PDB entry 5L66 | X-ray diffraction, 2.80 A resolution | chains B and C of the 28 polymer chains in the assembly

Chain B:
Protein: Proteasome subunit alpha type-3
Source organism: Saccharomyces cerevisiae (strain ATCC 204508 / S288c)
Notes: EC 3.4.25.1
UniProtKB: P23638 (PSA3_YEAST); residues 0-257 here correspond to UniProt positions 1-258 (UniProt number = residue number + 1)
Amino-acid sequence (258 residues; each row starts with the number of its first residue; numbering starts at 0):
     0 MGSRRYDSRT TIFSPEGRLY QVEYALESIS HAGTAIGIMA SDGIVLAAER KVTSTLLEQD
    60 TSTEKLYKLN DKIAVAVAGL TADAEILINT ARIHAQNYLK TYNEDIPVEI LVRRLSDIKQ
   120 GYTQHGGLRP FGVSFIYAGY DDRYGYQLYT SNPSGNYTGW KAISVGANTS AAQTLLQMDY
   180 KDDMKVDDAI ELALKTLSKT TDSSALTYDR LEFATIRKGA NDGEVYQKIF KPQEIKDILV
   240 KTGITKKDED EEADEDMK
Disordered / not traced: 0, 245-257
Swiss-Prot annotation at these positions:
  - cross-link (Glycyl lysine isopeptide (Lys-Gly)): Lys99 (interchain with G-Cter in ubiquitin), Lys198 (interchain with G-Cter in ubiquitin), Lys230 (interchain with G-Cter in ubiquitin)

Chain C:
Protein: Proteasome subunit alpha type-4
Source organism: Saccharomyces cerevisiae (strain ATCC 204508 / S288c)
Notes: EC 3.4.25.1
UniProtKB: P40303 (PSA4_YEAST); residues -1 to 252 here correspond to UniProt positions 1-254 (UniProt number = residue number + 2)
Amino-acid sequence (254 residues; row label = number of the first residue in the row; numbers below 1 keep their minus sign (Met-1 is residue -1)):
    -1 MSGYDRALSI FSPDGHIFQV EYALEAVKRG TCAVGVKGKN CVVLGCERRS TLKLQDTRIT
    59 PSKVSKIDSH VVLSFSGLNA DSRILIEKAR VEAQSHRLTL EDPVTVEYLT RYVAGVQQRY
   119 TQSGGVRPFG VSTLIAGFDP RDDEPKLYQT EPSGIYSSWS AQTIGRNSKT VREFLEKNYD
   179 RKEPPATVEE CVKLTVRSLL EVVQTGAKNI EITVVKPDSD IVALSSEEIN QYVTQIEQEK
   239 QEQQEQDKKK KSNH
Disordered / not traced: -1 to 0, 241-252
Swiss-Prot annotation at these positions:
  - modified residue: Thr58 (Phosphothreonine)

How chain B and chain C interact:
Contacting residue pairs - 72 pairs, chain B then chain C:
  Arg3(B) - Arg4(C)  hydrogen bond (backbone-side chain)
  Asp6(B) - Tyr2(C)  hydrogen bond
  Asp6(B) - Arg4(C)  salt bridge
  Arg8(B) - Arg4(C)
  Thr10(B) - Leu6(C)
  Thr10(B) - Arg125(C)
  Ile11(B) - Gln17(C)
  Phe12(B) - Gln17(C)  hydrogen bond (backbone-side chain)
  Phe12(B) - Tyr20(C)  hydrophobic
  Phe12(B) - Ala21(C)  hydrophobic
  Phe12(B) - Ala24(C)  hydrophobic
  Phe12(B) - Leu76(C)  hydrophobic
  Phe12(B) - Arg125(C)
  Phe12(B) - Pro126(C)
  Phe12(B) - Gly128(C)
  Ser13(B) - Tyr20(C)
  Pro14(B) - Tyr20(C)  hydrophobic
  Pro14(B) - Glu23(C)
  Glu15(B) - Glu23(C)
  Glu15(B) - Arg27(C)  hydrogen bond (backbone-side chain)
  Gly16(B) - Tyr20(C)
  Gly16(B) - Glu23(C)
  Gly16(B) - Ala24(C)
  Gly16(B) - Arg27(C)  hydrogen bond (backbone-side chain)
  Arg17(B) - Arg27(C)
  Leu18(B) - Arg125(C)
  Met38(B) - Asp54(C)
  Arg112(B) - Arg81(C)
  Ser115(B) - Arg81(C)  hydrogen bond (backbone-side chain)
  Asp116(B) - Arg81(C)  salt bridge
  Gln119(B) - Ala78(C)
  Gln119(B) - Asp79(C)
  Gln119(B) - Ile82(C)
  Thr122(B) - Arg125(C)  hydrogen bond (backbone-side chain)
  Gln123(B) - Tyr118(C)
  Gln123(B) - Gly123(C)
  Gln123(B) - Val124(C)
  Gln123(B) - Arg125(C)  hydrogen bond (backbone-backbone)
  Gln123(B) - Phe127(C)
  His124(B) - Gly123(C)
  His124(B) - Val124(C)
  Gly125(B) - Tyr2(C)
  Gly125(B) - Gly123(C)
  Gly126(B) - Tyr2(C)
  Tyr143(B) - Arg56(C)  hydrogen bond (backbone-side chain)
  Tyr143(B) - Ile57(C)  hydrophobic
  Tyr145(B) - Arg56(C)  hydrogen bond (backbone-side chain)
  Gln146(B) - Ile57(C)
  Leu147(B) - Ile57(C)
  Tyr148(B) - Ile57(C)
  Ser153(B) - Ala78(C)
  Gly154(B) - Ala78(C)
  Gly154(B) - Arg81(C)  hydrogen bond (backbone-side chain)
  Asn155(B) - Asn77(C)
  Asn155(B) - Ala78(C)
  Tyr156(B) - Pro59(C)  hydrophobic
  Tyr156(B) - Arg81(C)
  Gly158(B) - Gln53(C)
  Gly158(B) - Asp54(C)  hydrogen bond (backbone-backbone)
  Gly158(B) - Thr58(C)  hydrogen bond (backbone-side chain)
  Trp159(B) - Leu50(C)  hydrophobic
  Trp159(B) - Lys51(C)
  Trp159(B) - Leu52(C)
  Trp159(B) - Gln53(C)
  Trp159(B) - Asp54(C)
  Lys160(B) - Leu52(C)  hydrogen bond (backbone-backbone)
  Lys160(B) - Gln53(C)
  Lys160(B) - Asp54(C)
  Ala161(B) - Leu52(C)
  Gln172(B) - Leu52(C)
  Leu175(B) - Leu52(C)  hydrophobic
  Gln176(B) - Leu52(C)
Also at the interface, not in a pair above, chain B (41 interface residues in all): Glu108, Thr157, Tyr179

Overview:
41 residues of chain B face 31 of chain C across their interface; the contacts include 14 hydrogen bonds and 2
salt bridges. Polar contacts include Asp6(B)-Arg4(C), Asp116(B)-Arg81(C) and Arg3(B)-Arg4(C).
Chain B is Proteasome subunit alpha type-3 and chain C is Proteasome subunit alpha type-4, both from
Saccharomyces cerevisiae (strain ATCC 204508 / S288c); the structure, Yeast 20S proteasome with mouse beta5i
(1-138) and mouse beta6 (97-111; 118-133) in complex with bortezomib, was determined by X-ray diffraction
together with 5L52, 5L54, 5L55, 5L5A, 5L5B, 5L5D and 30 further entries from the same study.
